PDB entry 7RHG | electron microscopy, 2.88 A resolution | chains C and B of the 4 polymer chains in the assembly

== Chain C ==
Protein: cGMP-gated cation channel alpha-1
Organism: Homo sapiens
UniProtKB: P29973 (CNGA1_HUMAN); residues 144-690 here = UniProt positions 144-690
Sequence (560 residues; each row starts with the number of its first residue):
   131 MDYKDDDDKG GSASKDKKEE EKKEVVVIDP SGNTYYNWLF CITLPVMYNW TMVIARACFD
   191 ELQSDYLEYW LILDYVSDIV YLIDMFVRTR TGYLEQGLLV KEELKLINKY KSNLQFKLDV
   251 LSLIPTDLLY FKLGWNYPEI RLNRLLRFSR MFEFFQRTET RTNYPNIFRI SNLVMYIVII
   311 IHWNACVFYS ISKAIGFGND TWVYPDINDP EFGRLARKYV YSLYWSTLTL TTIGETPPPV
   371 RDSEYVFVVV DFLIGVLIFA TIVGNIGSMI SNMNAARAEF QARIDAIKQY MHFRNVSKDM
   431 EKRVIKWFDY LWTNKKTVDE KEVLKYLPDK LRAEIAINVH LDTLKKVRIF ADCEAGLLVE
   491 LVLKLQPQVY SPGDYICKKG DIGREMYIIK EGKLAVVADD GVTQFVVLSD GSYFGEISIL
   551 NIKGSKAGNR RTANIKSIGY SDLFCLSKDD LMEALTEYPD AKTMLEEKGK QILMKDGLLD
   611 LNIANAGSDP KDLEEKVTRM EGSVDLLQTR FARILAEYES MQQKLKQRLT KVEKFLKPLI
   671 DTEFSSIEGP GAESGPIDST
Not modelled in the structure: 131-155, 606-690
Differences from the reference sequence: expression tag (131-143)
Ligand contacts: adenosine-3',5'-cyclic-monophosphate (CMP): Cys507, Val526, Phe535, Val536, Phe544, Gly545, Arg560, Arg561, Thr562, Ala563, Ile565
Swiss-Prot annotation at these positions:
  - binding site (3',5'-cyclic GMP): Gly541

== Chain B ==
Protein: Cyclic nucleotide-gated cation channel beta-1
Organism: Homo sapiens
UniProtKB: Q14028 (CNGB1_HUMAN); residues 454-1251 here = UniProt positions 454-1251
Sequence (810 residues; each row starts with the number of its first residue):
   442 MDYKDDDDKG GSASSGVPAT KQHPEVQVED TDADSCPLMA EENPPSTVLP PPSPAKSDTL
   502 IVPSSASGTH RKKLPSEDDE AEELKALSPA ESPVVAWSDP TTPKDTDGQD RAASTASTNS
   562 AIINDRLQEL VKLFKERTEK VKEKLIDPDV TSDEESPKPS PAKKAPEPAP DTKPAEAEPV
   622 EEEHYCDMLC CKFKHRPWKK YQFPQSIDPL TNLMYVLWLF FVVMAWNWNC WLIPVRWAFP
   682 YQTPDNIHHW LLMDYLCDLI YFLDITVFQT RLQFVRGGDI ITDKKDMRNN YLKSRRFKMD
   742 LLSLLPLDFL YLKVGVNPLL RLPRCLKYMA FFEFNSRLES ILSKAYVYRV IRTTAYLLYS
   802 LHLNSCLYYW ASAYQGLGST HWVYDGVGNS YIRCYYFAVK TLITIGGLPD PKTLFEIVFQ
   862 LLNYFTGVFA FSVMIGQMRD VVGAATAGQT YYRSCMDSTV KYMNFYKIPK SVQNRVKTWY
   922 EYTWHSQGML DESELMVQLP DKMRLDLAID VNYNIVSKVA LFQGCDRQMI FDMLKRLRSV
   982 VYLPNDYVCK KGEIGREMYI IQAGQVQVLG GPDGKSVLVT LKAGSVFGEI SLLAVGGGNR
  1042 RTANVVAHGF TNLFILDKKD LNEILVHYPE SQKLLRKKAR RMLRSNNKPK EEKSVLILPP
  1102 RAGTPKLFNA ALAMTGKMGG KGAKGGKLAH LRARLKELAA LEAAAKQQEL VEQAKSSQDV
  1162 KGEEGSAAPD QHTHPKEAAT DPPAPRTPPE PPGSPPSSPP PASLGRPEGE EEGPAEPEEH
  1222 SVRICMSPGP EPGEQILSVK MPEEREEKAE
Not modelled in the structure: 442-644, 749-756, 1085-1251
Differences from the reference sequence: expression tag (442-453)
Ligand contacts: adenosine-3',5'-cyclic-monophosphate (CMP): Val1009, Leu1019, Val1020, Phe1028, Gly1029, Asn1040, Arg1041, Arg1042, Thr1043, Ala1044, Val1046
Swiss-Prot annotation at these positions:
  - region: Ala557 to Arg567 (Calmodulin-binding CaM1), Gln1148 to Gln1154 (Calmodulin-binding CaM2)
  - motif: Leu568 to Arg578 (IQ-like)
  - binding site (3',5'-cyclic GMP): Gly1029, Glu1030, Ser1032, Arg1042, Thr1043
  - binding site (3',5'-cyclic AMP): Arg1042
  - site: Phe872 (Central gate), Ile876 (Central gate), Arg880 (Occludes the pore below the central gate)
  - natural variant: Arg729 to Glu1251 (deletion: In RP45), Arg737 (R737H: In RP45; uncertain significance), Arg762 (R762C: In RP45), Tyr921 to Glu1251 (deletion: In RP45), Asn986 (N986I: In RP45), Gly993 (G993V: In RP45)
  - mutagenesis: Leu568 (L568E: Loss of calcium/calmodulin modulation), Gly848 (G848E: Increases the affinity to Ca(2+) ions. Does not affect heterotetrameric channel assembly), Arg880 (R880G: Increases channel conductance)
What the authors report for this chain:
  - mutagenesis - G848E (Kd 5.7 uM): increased binding to Ca2+

== Chain C / chain B interface ==
Residue-residue contacts - 113 pairs, chain C then chain B:
  Ile300(C) with Phe870(B), hydrophobic
  Leu303(C) with Phe870(B), hydrophobic
  Val304(C) with Phe870(B), hydrophobic
  Ile307(C) with Phe866(B), hydrophobic
  Val308(C) with Phe866(B), hydrophobic
  Ile311(C) with Phe866(B), hydrophobic
  Glu341(C) with Lys853(B)
  Arg344(C) with Leu855(B)
  Arg347(C) with Lys853(B), hydrogen bond (side chain-backbone); Leu855(B); Ile858(B)
  Val350(C) with Leu855(B), hydrophobic; Ile858(B), hydrophobic; Val859(B), hydrophobic; Leu862(B)
  Leu353(C) with Leu862(B)
  Tyr354(C) with Pro852(B); Ile858(B), hydrophobic; Gln861(B); Leu862(B); Tyr865(B)
  Thr357(C) with Phe866(B)
  Leu358(C) with Tyr865(B), hydrophobic
  Thr361(C) with Val869(B)
  Ile363(C) with Thr845(B); Tyr865(B), hydrophobic
  Glu365(C) with Ile846(B); Gly847(B); Gly848(B), hydrogen bond (side chain-backbone); Tyr865(B)
  Phe389(C) with Val869(B), hydrophobic; Phe872(B), hydrophobic
  Ile392(C) with Val869(B), hydrophobic; Phe870(B), hydrophobic; Ser873(B)
  Val393(C) with Ser873(B); Ile876(B), hydrophobic
  Ile396(C) with Phe870(B), hydrophobic; Ser873(B); Val874(B), hydrophobic
  Gly397(C) with Gly877(B)
  Ile400(C) with Arg790(B); Val874(B); Gly877(B); Gln878(B); Asp881(B)
  Ser401(C) with Asp881(B)
  Asn404(C) with Arg790(B); Gln878(B); Asp881(B), hydrogen bond
  Gln411(C) with Glu780(B)
  Arg413(C) with Leu936(B); Gln939(B), hydrogen bond
  Ala416(C) with Met930(B); Leu936(B)
  Ile417(C) with Leu936(B), hydrophobic; Leu940(B), hydrophobic; Leu948(B), hydrophobic
  Lys418(C) with Ser781(B)
  Gln419(C) with Gln928(B)
  Tyr420(C) with Glu933(B); Leu936(B), hydrophobic; Met937(B)
  Phe423(C) with Ser927(B); Gln928(B); Glu933(B)
  Arg424(C) with Glu933(B), salt bridge; Val952(B); Ser980(B), hydrogen bond; Gln1003(B), hydrogen bond; Asn1053(B), hydrogen bond
  Val426(C) with Leu948(B), hydrophobic; Asp951(B); Val952(B), hydrophobic
  Ser427(C) with Asp951(B), hydrogen bond (backbone-side chain)
  Met430(C) with Asp947(B); Leu948(B), hydrophobic
  Arg433(C) with Asp947(B), salt bridge
  Val434(C) with Met944(B), hydrophobic
  Trp437(C) with Pro941(B), hydrophobic; Lys943(B); Met944(B)
  Phe438(C) with Leu940(B), hydrophobic; Met944(B), hydrophobic
  Asp439(C) with Ser781(B)
  Tyr440(C) with Val716(B), hydrophobic
  Gln498(C) with Asp942(B), hydrogen bond
  Val499(C) with Pro941(B), hydrophobic; Lys943(B)
  Tyr500(C) with Lys943(B)
  Asp504(C) with Lys943(B); Asp947(B)
  Tyr505(C) with Lys943(B)
  Lys508(C) with Arg968(B)
  Asp511(C) with Arg968(B), salt bridge; Gln969(B)
  Ile512(C) with Asp967(B); Gln969(B), hydrogen bond (backbone-side chain); Tyr1069(B), hydrophobic; Glu1071(B)
  Arg514(C) with His1068(B); Tyr1069(B), hydrogen bond
  Glu521(C) with Gly718(B)
  Gly522(C) with Gly718(B)
  Lys523(C) with Asp720(B), salt bridge
  Asn559(C) with Glu1071(B)
  Arg560(C) with Asp967(B), salt bridge; Glu1071(B), salt bridge
  Ile568(C) with Asp720(B)
  Gly569(C) with Gly719(B); Asp720(B)
  Tyr570(C) with Gly719(B)
  Asp579(C) with His1068(B), salt bridge
Also at the interface, not in a pair above, chain C (65 interface residues in all): Ala346, Tyr351, Met421, Leu441
Also at the interface, not in a pair above, chain B (60 interface residues in all): Ser784, Leu849, Asp851, Gly929, Asp973, Phe1055

== Overview ==
The interface between chain C and chain B involves 65 residues on one side and 60 on the other, with 11
hydrogen bonds and 7 salt bridges. Among the polar pairs are Arg424(C)-Glu933(B), Arg433(C)-Asp947(B) and
Asp511(C)-Arg968(B). Chain C binds adenosine-3',5'-cyclic-monophosphate. Ligands of chain B:
adenosine-3',5'-cyclic-monophosphate. From the paper: G848E of chain B increases binding to Ca2+.
Chain C is cGMP-gated cation channel alpha-1 and chain B is Cyclic nucleotide-gated cation channel beta-1,
both from Homo sapiens; the structure, Cryo-EM structure of human rod CNGA1/B1 channel in cAMP-bound state,
was determined by electron microscopy (same publication as 7RH9, 7RHH, 7RHI, 7RHJ, 7RHK and 7RHL).
